8CSL - chains L and Q of the 19 polymer chains in the assembly; structure by electron microscopy, 25.00 A resolution (very low resolution: no residue pairs are listed; an interface is given only as per-side residue counts).

== Chain L (and Q) ==
Molecule: Ammonium transporter Rh type A
Organism: Homo sapiens
Notes: chain Q of this document is another copy of the same molecule, construct and numbering; everything in this record applies to it too
Reference sequence: Q02094 (RHAG_HUMAN); residues 1-409 here = UniProt positions 1-409
Amino-acid sequence (409 residues; row label = number of the first residue in the row):
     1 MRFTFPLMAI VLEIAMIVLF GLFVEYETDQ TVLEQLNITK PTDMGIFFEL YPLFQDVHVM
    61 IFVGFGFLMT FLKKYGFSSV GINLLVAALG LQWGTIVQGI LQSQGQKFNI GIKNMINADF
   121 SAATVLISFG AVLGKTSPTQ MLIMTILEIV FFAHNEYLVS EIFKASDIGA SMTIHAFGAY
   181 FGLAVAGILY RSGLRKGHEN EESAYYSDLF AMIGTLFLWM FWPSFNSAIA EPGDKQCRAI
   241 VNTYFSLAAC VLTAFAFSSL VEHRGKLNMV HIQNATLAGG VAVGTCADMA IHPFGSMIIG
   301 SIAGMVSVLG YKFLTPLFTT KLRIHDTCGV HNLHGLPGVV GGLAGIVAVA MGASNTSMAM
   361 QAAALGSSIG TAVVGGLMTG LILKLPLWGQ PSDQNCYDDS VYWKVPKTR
Unresolved in the structure: 27-47 (chain Q: 27-45)

== Chain L / chain Q interface ==
At this resolution (25 A) residue pairs are not listed: 7 residues of chain L and 8 of chain Q lie at the interface.

== Summary ==
7 residues of chain L face 8 of chain Q across their interface.
Both chains are Ammonium transporter Rh type A (Homo sapiens). Entry 8CSL (Sub-tomogram averaging of
erythrocyte ankyrin-1 complex) was determined by electron microscopy, deposited together with 7UZ3, 7UZQ,
7UZU, 7V07, 7V0K, 7V0M and 10 further entries.
